Entry 7VSB (X-ray diffraction, 1.84 A resolution); this record covers chain A.

== Chain A ==
Protein: Ribonuclease HI
From: Escherichia coli (strain K12)
Notes: EC 3.1.26.4
UniProt: P0A7Y4 (RNH_ECOLI); residues 1-155 here = UniProt positions 1-155
Amino-acid sequence (155 residues; each row starts with the number of its first residue):
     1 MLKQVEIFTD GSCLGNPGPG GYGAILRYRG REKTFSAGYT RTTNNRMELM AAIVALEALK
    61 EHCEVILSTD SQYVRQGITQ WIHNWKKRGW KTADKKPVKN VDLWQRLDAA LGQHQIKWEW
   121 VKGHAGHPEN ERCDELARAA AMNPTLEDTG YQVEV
Bound ions: Zn2+: D10, D70, H124
From the paper describing this entry:
  - Zn2+ coordination: D10, D70, H124
  - catalytic residues: H124 (proposed by the authors, not directly observed)

== Overview ==
D10, D70 and H124 coordinate Zn2+. The paper reports the catalytic residue H124; Zn2+ coordination by D10, D70
and H124.
Chain A is Ribonuclease HI (Escherichia coli (strain K12)); the structure, E. coli Ribonuclease HI in complex
with one Zn2+ (His124 N-delta binding), was determined by X-ray diffraction, deposited together with 7VSA,
7VSC, 7VSD and 7VSE.
